4XVU - chains H and g of the 14 polymer chains in the assembly; structure by X-ray diffraction, 2.35 A resolution.

== Chain H ==
Molecule: ATPase GET3
Source organism: Saccharomyces cerevisiae (ATCC 204508 / S288c)
Notes: EC 3.6.-.-
Reference sequence: Q12154 (GET3_YEAST); numbering as in UniProt (aligned over 1-354)
Sequence (354 residues; each row starts with the number of its first residue):
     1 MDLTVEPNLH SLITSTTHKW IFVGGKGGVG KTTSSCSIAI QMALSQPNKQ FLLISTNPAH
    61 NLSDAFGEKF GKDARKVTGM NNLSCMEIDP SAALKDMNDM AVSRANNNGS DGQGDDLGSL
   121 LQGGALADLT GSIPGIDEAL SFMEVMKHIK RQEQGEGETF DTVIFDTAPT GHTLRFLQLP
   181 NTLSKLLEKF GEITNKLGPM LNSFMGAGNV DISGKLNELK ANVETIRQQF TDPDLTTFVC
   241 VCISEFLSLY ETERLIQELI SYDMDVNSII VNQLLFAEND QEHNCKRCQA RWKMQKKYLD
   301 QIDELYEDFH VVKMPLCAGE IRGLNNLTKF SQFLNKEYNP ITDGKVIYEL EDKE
Not modelled in the structure: 1-3, 101-123, 156-157, 199-211, 353-354
Sequence notes: engineered mutation Asn-57 (Asp in Q12154)
Bound ions: Mg2+: Thr-32 (together with ATP); Zn2+: Cys-285, Cys-288 (shared with 2 residues of chain G)
Ligand contacts:
  - ATP (adenosine-5'-triphosphate), molecule 1: Lys-26, Gly-27, Glu-245, Phe-246, Leu-247, Arg-291
  - ATP, molecule 2: Lys-26, Gly-27, Gly-28, Val-29, Gly-30, Lys-31, Thr-32, Thr-33, Asn-57, Asn-61, Pro-169, Asn-272, Gln-273, Pro-315, Leu-316, Cys-317, Ile-321, Phe-330
Curated features (UniProtKB/Swiss-Prot):
  - binding site (ATP): Lys-26 to Thr-33, Glu-245, Asn-272, Pro-315 to Arg-322
  - binding site (Zn(2+)): Cys-285, Cys-288
  - mutagenesis: Gly-30 (G30R: Abolishes ATPase activity, leading to secretion of resident ER proteins), Cys-285 (C285S: Prevents dimerization; when associated with S-288), Cys-288 (C288S: Prevents dimerization; when associated with S-285)
Reported in the primary citation:
  - mutagenesis - E253R: abolished binding to Get4

== Chain g ==
Molecule: Nyv1 TMD
Source organism: Saccharomyces cerevisiae
Sequence (37 residues; each row starts with the number of its first residue; X marks 37 residues of unknown identity (built as UNK)):
    34 XXXXXXXXXX XXXXXXXXXX XXXXXXXXXX XXXXXXX
Not modelled in the structure: 46-70

== Interface between chain H and chain g ==
Chain H residues in contact with chain g, 5 residues: Met-97, Met-143, Phe-190, Lys-215, Leu-219

== Summary ==
Chain H and chain g make no direct contact in this assembly. Chain H binds ATP. The Zn2+ site is built by
Cys-285(H) and Cys-288(H). UniProt lists 18 ATP-binding residues, Zn2+-binding residues Cys-285(H) and
Cys-288(H) and 3 mutagenesis sites on chain H. The paper reports that E253R of chain H abolishes binding to
Get4.
Here chain H is ATPase GET3 (Saccharomyces cerevisiae (ATCC 204508 / S288c)) and chain g is Nyv1 TMD
(Saccharomyces cerevisiae). Entry 4XVU (Structure of Get3 bound to the transmembrane domain of Nyv1) was
determined by X-ray diffraction together with 4XWO and 4XTR from the same study.
